Entry 2RGN (X-ray diffraction, 3.50 A resolution); this record covers chains B and C of the 3 polymer chains in the assembly.

== Chain B ==
Name: Rho guanine nucleotide exchange factor 25
Organism: Homo sapiens
Reference sequence: Q86VW2 (ARHGP_HUMAN); numbering as in UniProt (aligned over 149-502)
Sequence (354 residues; each row starts with the number of its first residue):
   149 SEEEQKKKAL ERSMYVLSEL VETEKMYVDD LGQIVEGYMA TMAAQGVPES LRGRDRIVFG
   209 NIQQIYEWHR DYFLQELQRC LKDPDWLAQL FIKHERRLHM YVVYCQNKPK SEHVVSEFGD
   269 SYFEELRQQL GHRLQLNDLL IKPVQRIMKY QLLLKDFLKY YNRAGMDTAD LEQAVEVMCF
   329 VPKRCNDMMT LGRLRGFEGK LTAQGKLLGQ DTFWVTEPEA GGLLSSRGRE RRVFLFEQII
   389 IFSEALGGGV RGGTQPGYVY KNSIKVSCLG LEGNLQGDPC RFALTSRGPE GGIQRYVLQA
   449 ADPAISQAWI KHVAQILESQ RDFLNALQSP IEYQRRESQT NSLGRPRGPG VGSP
Unresolved in the structure: 367-373, 396-403, 491-502
Curated features (UniProtKB/Swiss-Prot):
  - region: Leu278 to Gln299 (Important for binding to Rho GTPases), Ser467 to Arg493 (Sufficient to bind activated GNAQ)
  - mutagenesis: Leu301 (L301E: Abolishes its exchange activity on RHOA), Phe471 (F471A: Reduces exchange activity mediated by GNAQ activation; in truncated construct), Leu472 (L472A: Reduces exchange activity mediated by GNAQ activation; in truncated construct), Leu475 (L475A: Reduces exchange activity mediated by GNAQ activation; in truncated construct), Pro478 (P478A: Reduces exchange activity mediated by GNAQ activation; in truncated construct), Ile479 (I479A: Reduces exchange activity mediated by GNAQ activation; in truncated construct)

== Chain C ==
Name: Transforming protein RhoA
Organism: Homo sapiens
Reference sequence: P61586 (RHOA_HUMAN); numbering as in UniProt (aligned over 1-193)
Sequence (196 residues; row label = number of the first residue in the row; numbers below 1 keep their minus sign (Gly-2 is residue -2)):
    -2 GEFMAAIRKK LVIVGDGACG KTCLLIVFSK DQFPEVYVPT VFENYVADIE VDGKQVELAL
    58 WDTAGQEDYD RLRPLSYPDT DVILMCFSID SPDSLENIPE KWTPEVKHFC PNVPIILVGN
   118 KKDLRNDEHT RRELAKMKQE PVKPEEGRDM ANRIGAFGYM ECSAKTKDGV REVFEMATRA
   178 ALQARRGKKK SGCLVL
Unresolved in the structure: -2 to 3, 181-193
Construct notes: expression tag (-2 to 0)
Curated features (UniProtKB/Swiss-Prot):
  - region: Ala61 to Asp78 (Switch II region)
  - motif: Tyr34 to Tyr42 (Effector region)
  - binding site (GTP): Gly12 to Thr19, Phe30 to Thr37, Asp59 to Gln63, Asn117 to Asp120, Ser160 to Lys162
  - site: Gly189, Cys190 (Microbial infection: Cleavage)
  - modified residue: Tyr34 (Microbial infection: O-AMP-tyrosine), Thr37 (Microbial infection: O-AMP-threonine), Asn41 (Microbial infection: ADP-ribosylasparagine), Gln63 (5-glutamyl serotonin), Ser188 (Phosphoserine), Cys190 (Cysteine methyl ester)
  - lipidation: Lys185 (Microbial infection: N6-stearoyl lysine), Lys186 (Microbial infection: N6-stearoyl lysine), Lys187 (Microbial infection: N6-stearoyl lysine), Cys190 (S-geranylgeranyl cysteine)
  - glycosylation: Tyr34 (Microbial infection: O-linked (GlcNAc) tyrosine), Thr37 (Microbial infection: O-alpha-linked (GlcNAc) threonine)
  - cross-link: Lys135 (Glycyl lysine isopeptide (Lys-Gly) (interchain with G-Cter in ubiquitin))
  - natural variant: Glu47 (E47K: In EDFAOB), Pro71 (P71S: In EDFAOB)
  - mutagenesis: Gly14 (G14V: Increased Rho protein signal transduction. Constitutively active), Thr19 (T19N: Decreased Rho protein signal transduction. Decreased substrate adhesion-dependent cell spreading. Decreased stress fibers assembly. Decreased cytoplasmic microtubule organization), Tyr34 (Y34A: Abolishes interaction with DGKQ; Y34F: Abolishes AMPylation by Haemophilus IbpA), Thr37 (T37A: Abolished monoglucosylation by C.difficile toxin TcdA. Abolished O-GlcNAcylation by C.novyi toxin TcdA), Gln63 (Q63L: Causes constitutive activation), Lys135 (K135R: Reduced FBXL19-mediated ubiquitination and subsequent degradation), Lys185 to Lys187 (In 3KR mutant; abolished stearoylation in response to S.flexneri infection), Leu193 (L193M: Converts geranyl-geranylation to farnesylation; does not prevent the cleavage by yopT)

== Chain B / chain C interface ==
Residue-residue contacts (45; chain B residue first):
  Tyr163(B) - Tyr34(C)  hydrogen bond (backbone-side chain)
  Val164(B) - Tyr34(C)  hydrogen bond (backbone-side chain)
  Glu167(B) - Tyr34(C)  hydrogen bond
  Glu167(B) - Thr37(C)  hydrogen bond (side chain-backbone)
  Glu167(B) - Val38(C)  hydrogen bond (side chain-backbone)
  Thr171(B) - Val38(C)
  Met174(B) - Glu40(C)
  Asp178(B) - Glu40(C)
  Lys256(B) - Leu72(C)
  Pro257(B) - Leu72(C)
  Glu260(B) - Pro75(C)
  Ser264(B) - Asp76(C)  hydrogen bond
  Arg275(B) - Arg5(C)
  Arg281(B) - Val43(C)  hydrogen bond (side chain-backbone)
  Arg281(B) - Asp45(C)  salt bridge
  Leu282(B) - Asn41(C)
  Asn285(B) - Trp58(C)
  Asp286(B) - Trp58(C)  hydrogen bond
  Ile289(B) - Trp58(C)  hydrophobic
  Ile289(B) - Leu72(C)
  Lys290(B) - Glu40(C)  salt bridge
  Gln293(B) - Asn41(C)
  Gln293(B) - Asp59(C)
  Gln293(B) - Gln63(C)
  Arg294(B) - Val38(C)
  Met296(B) - Gln63(C)
  Met296(B) - Tyr66(C)  hydrophobic
  Met296(B) - Leu69(C)  hydrophobic
  Lys297(B) - Val38(C)
  Lys297(B) - Ala61(C)
  Gln299(B) - Gly62(C)  hydrogen bond (side chain-backbone)
  Gln299(B) - Tyr66(C)
  Leu300(B) - Ala61(C)
  Leu300(B) - Gly62(C)
  Cys327(B) - Tyr66(C)  hydrogen bond (backbone-side chain)
  Pro330(B) - Tyr66(C)
  Pro330(B) - Leu69(C)
  Lys331(B) - Tyr66(C)
  Cys333(B) - Leu69(C)
  Asn334(B) - Tyr66(C)
  Asn334(B) - Asp67(C)  hydrogen bond
  Asn334(B) - Arg68(C)  hydrogen bond (side chain-backbone)
  Asn334(B) - Leu69(C)  hydrogen bond (side chain-backbone)
  Met337(B) - Leu69(C)  hydrophobic
  Met337(B) - Leu72(C)  hydrophobic
Interface residues without a listed pair, chain B (34 interface residues in all): Tyr175, Cys253, Val292, Leu301, Thr338
Interface residues without a listed pair, chain C (23 interface residues in all): Pro36, Glu54, Asp65

== Summary ==
34 residues of chain B face 23 of chain C across their interface; the contacts include 13 hydrogen bonds and 2
salt bridges. Among the polar pairs are Arg281(B)-Asp45(C), Lys290(B)-Glu40(C) and Tyr163(B)-Tyr34(C).
Here chain B is Rho guanine nucleotide exchange factor 25 and chain C is Transforming protein RhoA, both from
Homo sapiens. Entry 2RGN (Crystal Structure of p63RhoGEF complex with Galpha-q and RhoA) was determined by
X-ray diffraction.
